6UQ2 - chains R and B of the 13 polymer chains in the assembly; structure by X-ray diffraction, 3.20 A resolution.

== Chain R ==
Molecule: 9-nt RNA strand
Sequence (9 nucleotides; numbered 1 to 9; the number before each row is that of its first residue):
     1 AUCGAGAGG
Metal / ion sites: Mg2+: G9 (shared with 2 residues of chain A)

== Chain B ==
Molecule: DNA-directed RNA polymerase II subunit RPB2
From: Saccharomyces cerevisiae (strain ATCC 204508 / S288c)
Notes: EC 2.7.7.6
UniProt: P08518 (RPB2_YEAST); residues 1-1224 here = UniProt positions 1-1224
Chain sequence (1224 residues; row label = number of the first residue in the row):
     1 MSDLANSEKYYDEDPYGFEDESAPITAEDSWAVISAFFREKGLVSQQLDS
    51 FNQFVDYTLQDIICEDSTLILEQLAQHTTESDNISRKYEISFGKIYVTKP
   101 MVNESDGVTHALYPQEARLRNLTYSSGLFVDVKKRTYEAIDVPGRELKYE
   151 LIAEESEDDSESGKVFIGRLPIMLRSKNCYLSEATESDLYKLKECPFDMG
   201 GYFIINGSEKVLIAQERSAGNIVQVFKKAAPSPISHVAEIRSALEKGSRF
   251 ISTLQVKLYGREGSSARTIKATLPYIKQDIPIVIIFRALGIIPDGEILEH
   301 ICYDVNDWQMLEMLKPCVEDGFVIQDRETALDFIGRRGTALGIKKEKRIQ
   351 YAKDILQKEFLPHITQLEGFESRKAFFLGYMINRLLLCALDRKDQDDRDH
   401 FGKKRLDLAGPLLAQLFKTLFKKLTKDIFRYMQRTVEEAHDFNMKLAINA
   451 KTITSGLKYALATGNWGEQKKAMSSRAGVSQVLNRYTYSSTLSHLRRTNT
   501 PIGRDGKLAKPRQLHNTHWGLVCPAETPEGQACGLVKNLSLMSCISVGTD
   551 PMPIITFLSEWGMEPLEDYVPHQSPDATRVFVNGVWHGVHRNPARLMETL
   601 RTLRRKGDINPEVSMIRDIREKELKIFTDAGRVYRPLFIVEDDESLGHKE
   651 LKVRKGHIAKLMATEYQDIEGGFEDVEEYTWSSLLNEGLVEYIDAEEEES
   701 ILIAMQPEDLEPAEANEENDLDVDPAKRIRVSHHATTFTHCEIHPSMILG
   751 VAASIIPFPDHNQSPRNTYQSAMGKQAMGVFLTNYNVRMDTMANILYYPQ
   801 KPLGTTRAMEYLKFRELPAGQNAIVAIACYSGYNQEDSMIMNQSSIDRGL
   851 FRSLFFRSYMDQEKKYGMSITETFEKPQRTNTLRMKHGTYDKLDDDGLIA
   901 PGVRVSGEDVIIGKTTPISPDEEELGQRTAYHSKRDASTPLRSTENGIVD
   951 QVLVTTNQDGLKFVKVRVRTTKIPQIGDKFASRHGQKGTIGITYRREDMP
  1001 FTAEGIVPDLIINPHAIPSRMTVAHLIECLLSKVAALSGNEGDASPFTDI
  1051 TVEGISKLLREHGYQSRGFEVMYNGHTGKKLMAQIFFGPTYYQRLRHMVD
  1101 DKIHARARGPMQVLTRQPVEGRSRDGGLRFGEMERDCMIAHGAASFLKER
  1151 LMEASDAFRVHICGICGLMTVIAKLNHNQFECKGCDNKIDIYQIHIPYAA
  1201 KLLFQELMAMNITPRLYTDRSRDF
Disordered / not traced: 1-19, 76-85, 139-161, 338-344, 439-445, 503-508, 644-646, 669-675, 715-720, 920-929, 1222-1224
Metal / ion sites: Zn2+: Cys-1163, Cys-1166, Cys-1182, Cys-1185

== Interface between chain R and chain B ==
Residue-residue contacts (9; chain R residue first):
  A1(R) / Gln-1112(B)  phosphate contact
  G4(R) / Asn-465(B)  sugar contact
  A5(R) / Gln-481(B)  sugar contact
  A7(R) / Gln-776(B)  phosphate contact
  G8(R) / Glu-529(B)  phosphate contact
  G8(R) / Gln-776(B)  phosphate contact
  G8(R) / Lys-979(B)  hydrogen bond to the phosphate
  G8(R) / His-1097(B)  sugar contact
  G9(R) / Lys-987(B)  phosphate contact
Also at the interface, not in a pair above, chain R (7 interface residues in all): G6
Also at the interface, not in a pair above, chain B (13 interface residues in all): Gly-478, Pro-528, Gln-531, Ala-772, Arg-1096

== Summary ==
The interface between chain R and chain B involves 7 residues on one side and 13 on the other; the contacts
include 1 hydrogen bond. Its one hydrogen-bonded contact is G8(R)/Lys-979(B). Cys-1163(B), Cys-1166(B),
Cys-1182(B) and Cys-1185(B) form the Zn2+ site.
Chain R is a 9-nt RNA strand and chain B is DNA-directed RNA polymerase II subunit RPB2 (Saccharomyces
cerevisiae (strain ATCC 204508 / S288c)); the structure, RNA polymerase II elongation complex with dG in state
1, was determined by X-ray diffraction (same publication as 6UPX, 6UPY, 6UPZ, 6UQ0, 6UQ1 and 6UQ3).
